PDB entry 1WQH | X-ray diffraction, 2.90 A resolution | chain A

Chain A:
Molecule: Ribosome recycling factor
Organism: Mycobacterium tuberculosis
UniProt: P66734 (RRF_MYCTU); numbering as in UniProt (aligned over 1-185)
Amino-acid sequence (185 residues; row label = number of the first residue in the row):
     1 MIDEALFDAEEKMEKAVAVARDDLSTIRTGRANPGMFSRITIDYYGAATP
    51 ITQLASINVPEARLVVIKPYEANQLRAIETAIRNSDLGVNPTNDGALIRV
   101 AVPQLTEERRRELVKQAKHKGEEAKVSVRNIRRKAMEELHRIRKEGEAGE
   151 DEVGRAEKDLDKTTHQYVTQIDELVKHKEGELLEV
Disordered / not traced: 1, 185
Metal / ion sites: Cd2+ site 1: Met136, His140, Glu157; Cd2+ site 2 near His177 (its only coordinating residue here)

Summary:
Met136, His140 and Glu157 coordinate Cd2+ site 1.
Chain A is Ribosome recycling factor (Mycobacterium tuberculosis); the structure, Crystal structure of
ribosome recycling factor from Mycobacterium tuberculosis, was determined by X-ray diffraction, deposited
together with 1WQF and 1WQG.
